Entry 4F0Q (X-ray diffraction, 2.05 A resolution); this record covers chains A and B of the 4 polymer chains in the assembly.

Chain A (and B):
Molecule: Restriction endonuclease
Source organism: Mycobacterium sp
Notes: chain B of this document is another copy of the same molecule, construct and numbering; everything in this record applies to it too
UniProtKB: A3PUQ5 (A3PUQ5_MYCSJ); residue numbers follow UniProt; this construct covers 1-456
Chain sequence (456 residues; each row starts with the number of its first residue):
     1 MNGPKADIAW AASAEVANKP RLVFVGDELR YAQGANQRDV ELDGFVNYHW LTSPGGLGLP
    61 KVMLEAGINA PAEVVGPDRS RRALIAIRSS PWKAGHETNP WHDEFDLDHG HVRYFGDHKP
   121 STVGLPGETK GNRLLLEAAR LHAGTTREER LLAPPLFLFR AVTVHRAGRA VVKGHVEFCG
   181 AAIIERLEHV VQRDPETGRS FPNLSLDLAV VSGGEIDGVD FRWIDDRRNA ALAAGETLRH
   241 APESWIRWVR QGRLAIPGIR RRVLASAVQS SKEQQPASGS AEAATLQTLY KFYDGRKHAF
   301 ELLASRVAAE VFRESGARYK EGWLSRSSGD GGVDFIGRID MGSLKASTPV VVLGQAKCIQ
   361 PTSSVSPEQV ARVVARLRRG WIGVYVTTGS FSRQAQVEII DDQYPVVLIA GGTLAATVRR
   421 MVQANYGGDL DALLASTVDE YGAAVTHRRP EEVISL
Disordered / not traced: 1-4
Bound ions: Mg2+: D334, Q355, A356
Reported in the primary citation:
  - catalytic residues: D334, Q355, K357
  - Mg2+ coordination: D334, Q355, A356
  - self-association interface (contacts with another copy of this molecule): V191, E368, E398, D402
  - mutagenesis - V191D, V191R: decreased expression
  - mutagenesis - V191D, V191R, R376A, E398A, D402A: decreased catalytic activity

Chain A / chain B interface:
Pairs across the interface - 155 pairs, chain A then chain B:
  H111(A) - R318(B)  hydrogen bond
  R113(A) - R318(B)
  L125(A) - R133(B)
  L125(A) - L136(B)  hydrophobic
  L125(A) - E137(B)
  P126(A) - P126(B)
  G127(A) - L125(B)
  R133(A) - L125(B)
  L136(A) - L125(B)  hydrophobic
  L136(A) - H189(B)
  A139(A) - H189(B)
  A139(A) - V191(B)
  R140(A) - V191(B)
  R140(A) - S200(B)  hydrogen bond (side chain-backbone)
  R140(A) - P202(B)
  A143(A) - V191(B)
  G144(A) - A424(B)
  T145(A) - V191(B)
  T145(A) - S200(B)  hydrogen bond
  T145(A) - Q423(B)
  T145(A) - A424(B)
  T145(A) - N425(B)
  T145(A) - Y426(B)  hydrogen bond (backbone-backbone)
  T145(A) - G427(B)  hydrogen bond (backbone-backbone)
  T146(A) - N425(B)
  T146(A) - G427(B)
  E149(A) - S200(B)
  R150(A) - N425(B)  hydrogen bond (side chain-backbone)
  E185(A) - R313(B)  salt bridge
  R186(A) - R186(B)
  R186(A) - E188(B)
  R186(A) - S315(B)
  R186(A) - G316(B)
  L187(A) - E188(B)
  L187(A) - H189(B)  hydrogen bond (backbone-backbone)
  E188(A) - R186(B)
  E188(A) - L187(B)
  E188(A) - E188(B)
  H189(A) - A139(B)
  H189(A) - R140(B)
  H189(A) - L187(B)  hydrogen bond (backbone-backbone)
  V191(A) - R140(B)
  V191(A) - A143(B)
  V191(A) - T145(B)
  S200(A) - R140(B)  hydrogen bond (backbone-side chain)
  S200(A) - T145(B)  hydrogen bond
  S200(A) - E149(B)
  P202(A) - R140(B)
  R247(A) - E321(B)  salt bridge
  R250(A) - E440(B)  salt bridge
  Q251(A) - N425(B)
  Q251(A) - Y426(B)
  Q251(A) - E440(B)
  G252(A) - N425(B)
  R253(A) - R313(B)  hydrogen bond (backbone-side chain)
  R253(A) - N425(B)  hydrogen bond (backbone-side chain)
  L254(A) - R306(B)
  L254(A) - M421(B)  hydrophobic
  L254(A) - N425(B)
  L254(A) - Y426(B)
  L254(A) - L433(B)  hydrophobic
  P257(A) - R313(B)
  P257(A) - Y319(B)
  P257(A) - K320(B)
  P257(A) - E321(B)  hydrogen bond (backbone-backbone)
  G258(A) - K320(B)
  G258(A) - E321(B)
  R260(A) - Y319(B)
  R262(A) - I454(B)  hydrogen bond (side chain-backbone)
  R262(A) - L456(B)
  L264(A) - S455(B)
  Q269(A) - K345(B)  hydrogen bond (side chain-backbone)
  R306(A) - Q251(B)
  R306(A) - L254(B)
  E310(A) - R253(B)
  V311(A) - G342(B)
  V311(A) - S343(B)
  F312(A) - G342(B)
  R313(A) - R253(B)
  E314(A) - L344(B)
  S315(A) - G316(B)
  S315(A) - A317(B)
  S315(A) - G342(B)  hydrogen bond (side chain-backbone)
  S315(A) - L344(B)
  G316(A) - S315(B)
  G316(A) - G316(B)
  R318(A) - H111(B)  hydrogen bond
  R318(A) - E185(B)  salt bridge
  R318(A) - R260(B)
  R318(A) - S315(B)
  Y319(A) - P257(B)
  Y319(A) - R260(B)  hydrogen bond (backbone-side chain)
  K320(A) - P257(B)
  K320(A) - R260(B)
  E321(A) - R247(B)  salt bridge
  E321(A) - L254(B)
  E321(A) - P257(B)  hydrogen bond (backbone-backbone)
  E321(A) - G258(B)
  M341(A) - I339(B)  hydrophobic
  M341(A) - M341(B)  hydrophobic
  M341(A) - I382(B)  hydrophobic
  M341(A) - V407(B)
  G342(A) - V311(B)
  G342(A) - F312(B)
  G342(A) - S315(B)
  S343(A) - V311(B)
  S343(A) - E314(B)
  L344(A) - E104(B)
  L344(A) - D106(B)
  L344(A) - H111(B)
  L344(A) - R113(B)
  L344(A) - E314(B)  hydrogen bond (backbone-side chain)
  K345(A) - F105(B)
  A346(A) - V311(B)
  A346(A) - L408(B)
  T348(A) - Y404(B)
  T348(A) - V406(B)
  T348(A) - V407(B)
  R379(A) - V374(B)
  R379(A) - R378(B)
  G380(A) - P405(B)
  I382(A) - M341(B)  hydrophobic
  Q403(A) - W381(B)
  Q403(A) - E451(B)
  P405(A) - T348(B)
  P405(A) - G380(B)
  V406(A) - T348(B)  hydrogen bond (backbone-side chain)
  V407(A) - M341(B)
  V407(A) - S343(B)
  V407(A) - T348(B)
  L408(A) - S343(B)
  T413(A) - K345(B)
  M421(A) - L254(B)  hydrophobic
  Q423(A) - T145(B)
  A424(A) - G144(B)
  A424(A) - T145(B)
  N425(A) - T145(B)
  N425(A) - T146(B)
  N425(A) - R150(B)  hydrogen bond (backbone-side chain)
  N425(A) - Q251(B)
  N425(A) - G252(B)
  N425(A) - R253(B)  hydrogen bond (side chain-backbone)
  Y426(A) - T145(B)  hydrogen bond (backbone-backbone)
  Y426(A) - R250(B)
  Y426(A) - Q251(B)  hydrogen bond (side chain-backbone)
  Y426(A) - L254(B)
  G427(A) - T145(B)  hydrogen bond (backbone-backbone)
  G427(A) - T146(B)
  L433(A) - L254(B)  hydrophobic
  E440(A) - R250(B)  salt bridge
  E440(A) - Q251(B)  hydrogen bond
  E451(A) - Q403(B)
  S455(A) - R262(B)
  S455(A) - L264(B)
  L456(A) - R262(B)
Other interface residues (no listed pair), chain A (87 interface residues in all): H109, E137, R147, Q192, R193, F201, D207, I256, S347, V350, W381, Y404, I454
Other interface residues (no listed pair), chain B (89 interface residues in all): H109, Q192, R193, F201, A346, S347, V350, R379, I409, T413

In short:
87 residues of chain A and 89 residues of chain B are in contact, with 27 hydrogen bonds and 6 salt bridges.
Polar pairs include E185(A)-R313(B), R247(A)-E321(B) and R250(A)-E440(B). The paper reports catalytic residues
D334(A), Q355(A) and K357(A); V191D, V191R and R376A of chain A, among others, reduce catalytic activity; 5
substitutions were tested in all.
Both chains are Restriction endonuclease (Mycobacterium sp). Entry 4F0Q (MspJI Restriction Endonuclease - P21
Form) was determined by X-ray diffraction, deposited together with 4F0P.
